5Y8X - chains A and B; structure by X-ray diffraction, 1.97 A resolution.

== Chain A ==
Protein: Gamma glutamyl transpeptidase
Source organism: Bacillus licheniformis
Notes: EC 2.3.2.2
Sequence (398 residues; numbered 1 to 398; the number before each row is that of its first residue):
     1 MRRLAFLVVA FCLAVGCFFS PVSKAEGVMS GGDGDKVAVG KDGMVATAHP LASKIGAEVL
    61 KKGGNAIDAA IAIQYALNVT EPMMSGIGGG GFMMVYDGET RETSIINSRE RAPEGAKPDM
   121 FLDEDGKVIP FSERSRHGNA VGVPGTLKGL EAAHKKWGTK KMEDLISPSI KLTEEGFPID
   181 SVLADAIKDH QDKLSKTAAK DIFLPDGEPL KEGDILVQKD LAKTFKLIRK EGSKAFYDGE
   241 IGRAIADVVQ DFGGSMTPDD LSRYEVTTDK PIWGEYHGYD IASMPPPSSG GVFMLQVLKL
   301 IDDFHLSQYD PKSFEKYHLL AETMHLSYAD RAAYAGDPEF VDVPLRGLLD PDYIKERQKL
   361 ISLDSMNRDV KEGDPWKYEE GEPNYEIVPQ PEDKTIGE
Not modelled in the structure: 1-34, 396-398
Metal / ion sites: Ca2+ near D125 (its only coordinating residue here)

== Chain B ==
Protein: Gamma glutamyl transpeptidase
Source organism: Bacillus licheniformis
Notes: EC 2.3.2.2
Sequence (187 residues; each row starts with the number of its first residue):
   399 TTHFTVTDQW GNVVSYTTTI EQLFGTGILV PGYGLFLNNE LTDFDAIPGG ANEVQPNKRP
   459 LSSMTPTIVF KDEKPVLTVG SPGGTTIIAS VFQTILNYFE YGMSLQDAIE EPRIYTNSLT
   519 SYRYESGMPE DVRRKLNDFG HKFGSNPVDI GNVQSIFIDR ENKTFMGVAD SSRNGTAVGV
   579 NNKTSAE
Not modelled in the structure: 581-585
Metal / ion sites: Ca2+ site 1 near E498 (its only coordinating residue here); Ca2+ site 2 near E523 (its only coordinating residue here)
Ligand contacts: O-diazoacetyl-L-serine (AZS): T399, T417, E419, E438, D441, S460, S461, M462, P480, G481, G482, I485

== Interface between chain A and chain B ==
Contacting residue pairs (381):
  D35(A) - T574(B)
  D35(A) - A575(B)  hydrogen bond (backbone-backbone)
  K36(A) - Q504(B)
  K36(A) - G565(B)
  K36(A) - V566(B)
  K36(A) - A567(B)  hydrogen bond (backbone-backbone)
  K36(A) - D568(B)  hydrogen bond (side chain-backbone)
  K36(A) - S569(B)
  K36(A) - R571(B)  hydrogen bond (side chain-backbone)
  K36(A) - N572(B)
  K36(A) - G573(B)  hydrogen bond (side chain-backbone)
  V37(A) - Q504(B)
  V37(A) - G565(B)
  A38(A) - F563(B)
  A38(A) - M564(B)
  A38(A) - G565(B)  hydrogen bond (backbone-backbone)
  A38(A) - A575(B)
  A38(A) - G577(B)
  V39(A) - T562(B)
  V39(A) - F563(B)
  V39(A) - G577(B)
  G40(A) - T562(B)
  G40(A) - F563(B)  hydrogen bond (backbone-backbone)
  G40(A) - V578(B)
  G40(A) - N579(B)
  K41(A) - F563(B)
  K41(A) - V578(B)  hydrogen bond (backbone-backbone)
  K41(A) - N579(B)  hydrogen bond (backbone-side chain)
  D42(A) - D406(B)
  D42(A) - Q407(B)  hydrogen bond (backbone-backbone)
  D42(A) - F563(B)
  D42(A) - V578(B)  hydrogen bond (backbone-backbone)
  D42(A) - N579(B)
  D42(A) - N580(B)  hydrogen bond (side chain-backbone)
  G43(A) - T405(B)
  G43(A) - F563(B)
  G43(A) - G577(B)
  G43(A) - V578(B)  hydrogen bond (backbone-backbone)
  M44(A) - V404(B)
  M44(A) - T405(B)  hydrogen bond (backbone-backbone)
  M44(A) - I554(B)
  M44(A) - F563(B)
  M44(A) - G565(B)
  M44(A) - V576(B)
  M44(A) - G577(B)
  V45(A) - T403(B)
  V45(A) - A575(B)
  V45(A) - V576(B)  hydrogen bond (backbone-backbone)
  A46(A) - F402(B)
  A46(A) - T403(B)  hydrogen bond (backbone-backbone)
  A46(A) - Q552(B)
  A46(A) - V566(B)
  A46(A) - T574(B)
  T47(A) - F402(B)
  T47(A) - Q552(B)
  T47(A) - G573(B)
  T47(A) - T574(B)  hydrogen bond (backbone-backbone)
  A48(A) - T400(B)
  A48(A) - N550(B)
  A48(A) - N572(B)
  A48(A) - G573(B)  hydrogen bond (backbone-backbone)
  H49(A) - G573(B)
  P50(A) - N572(B)
  P50(A) - T574(B)
  S53(A) - T574(B)  hydrogen bond (side chain-backbone)
  S53(A) - V576(B)
  A57(A) - V576(B)  hydrophobic
  A57(A) - V578(B)
  L60(A) - V404(B)  hydrophobic
  L60(A) - T405(B)
  G63(A) - W408(B)
  G64(A) - W408(B)
  N65(A) - D406(B)
  N65(A) - W408(B)
  A66(A) - V404(B)  hydrophobic
  A66(A) - D406(B)  hydrogen bond (backbone-side chain)
  A66(A) - N410(B)
  A66(A) - V412(B)
  A69(A) - V404(B)  hydrophobic
  A70(A) - F402(B)
  I73(A) - F402(B)  hydrophobic
  I73(A) - V404(B)  hydrophobic
  Q74(A) - Y414(B)  hydrogen bond
  Q74(A) - T416(B)  hydrogen bond
  L77(A) - T400(B)
  L77(A) - F402(B)  hydrophobic
  E81(A) - T400(B)  hydrogen bond
  E81(A) - R571(B)  salt bridge
  P82(A) - I418(B)
  P82(A) - F434(B)
  M83(A) - I418(B)
  M83(A) - Q420(B)
  M83(A) - L421(B)
  M83(A) - F422(B)  hydrogen bond (backbone-backbone)
  M84(A) - T399(B)  hydrogen bond (backbone-backbone)
  M84(A) - T400(B)
  M84(A) - T416(B)
  M84(A) - T417(B)
  M84(A) - I418(B)
  M84(A) - L421(B)  hydrophobic
  M84(A) - R571(B)
  S85(A) - T400(B)
  S85(A) - T416(B)
  S85(A) - T417(B)
  I87(A) - L433(B)  hydrophobic
  G88(A) - I418(B)
  G88(A) - L433(B)
  G88(A) - F434(B)
  G88(A) - N436(B)  hydrogen bond (backbone-side chain)
  G89(A) - T417(B)
  G89(A) - I418(B)
  G90(A) - T416(B)
  G90(A) - T417(B)  hydrogen bond (backbone-backbone)
  G91(A) - T415(B)
  G91(A) - T416(B)
  F92(A) - S413(B)
  F92(A) - Y414(B)
  F92(A) - T415(B)  hydrogen bond (backbone-backbone)
  F92(A) - S460(B)
  F92(A) - M462(B)  hydrophobic
  F92(A) - P464(B)
  M93(A) - V412(B)  hydrophobic
  M93(A) - S413(B)
  M93(A) - Y414(B)  hydrophobic
  M94(A) - V411(B)
  M94(A) - V412(B)
  M94(A) - S413(B)  hydrogen bond (backbone-backbone)
  M94(A) - P464(B)
  M94(A) - I466(B)  hydrophobic
  V95(A) - V411(B)
  Y96(A) - G409(B)
  Y96(A) - N410(B)
  Y96(A) - V411(B)  hydrogen bond (backbone-backbone)
  Y96(A) - F468(B)  hydrophobic
  Y96(A) - P473(B)  hydrophobic
  D97(A) - N410(B)
  G98(A) - W408(B)
  G98(A) - G409(B)
  G98(A) - N410(B)  hydrogen bond (backbone-side chain)
  T103(A) - F468(B)
  N107(A) - R457(B)
  R109(A) - E438(B)  salt bridge
  R109(A) - D441(B)  salt bridge
  R109(A) - R457(B)
  R109(A) - P458(B)  hydrogen bond (side chain-backbone)
  R109(A) - L459(B)  hydrogen bond (side chain-backbone)
  R109(A) - S460(B)
  R109(A) - M462(B)
  E110(A) - N436(B)  hydrogen bond
  E110(A) - E438(B)
  E110(A) - R457(B)
  E110(A) - P458(B)
  R111(A) - N455(B)  hydrogen bond (side chain-backbone)
  R111(A) - K456(B)
  R111(A) - R457(B)
  A112(A) - L439(B)
  A112(A) - Q453(B)
  A112(A) - N455(B)  hydrogen bond (backbone-backbone)
  A112(A) - K456(B)  hydrogen bond (backbone-backbone)
  P113(A) - L439(B)
  P113(A) - P454(B)
  E114(A) - P454(B)
  A116(A) - P454(B)
  K117(A) - V452(B)
  P118(A) - P446(B)
  P118(A) - V452(B)
  P118(A) - Q453(B)
  M120(A) - V452(B)  hydrophobic
  F121(A) - L439(B)
  F121(A) - A444(B)  hydrophobic
  F121(A) - V452(B)  hydrophobic
  L122(A) - A444(B)
  L122(A) - P446(B)
  V128(A) - A444(B)  hydrophobic
  V128(A) - I445(B)  hydrophobic
  F131(A) - E419(B)
  F131(A) - Q420(B)
  F131(A) - T440(B)
  R134(A) - T440(B)
  S135(A) - T424(B)
  S135(A) - N437(B)
  S135(A) - T440(B)
  R136(A) - T424(B)
  H137(A) - T424(B)
  N139(A) - L439(B)
  A140(A) - T424(B)
  A140(A) - N436(B)
  A140(A) - N437(B)
  A140(A) - E438(B)  hydrogen bond (backbone-backbone)
  A140(A) - L439(B)  hydrogen bond (backbone-backbone)
  A140(A) - T440(B)
  V141(A) - T424(B)
  V141(A) - N436(B)
  V141(A) - L439(B)
  G142(A) - N436(B)  hydrogen bond (backbone-side chain)
  G142(A) - L439(B)
  T146(A) - T416(B)
  L150(A) - Y414(B)
  D180(A) - N572(B)  hydrogen bond
  S181(A) - N572(B)  hydrogen bond
  V182(A) - N572(B)
  A186(A) - L421(B)  hydrophobic
  A186(A) - F422(B)
  I187(A) - F422(B)  hydrophobic
  H190(A) - L421(B)
  H190(A) - F422(B)
  K193(A) - Q420(B)
  K193(A) - L421(B)  hydrogen bond (side chain-backbone)
  K193(A) - G423(B)  hydrogen bond (side chain-backbone)
  K193(A) - T424(B)
  K193(A) - G425(B)
  L194(A) - F422(B)  hydrophobic
  L194(A) - F434(B)  hydrophobic
  T197(A) - G425(B)  hydrogen bond (side chain-backbone)
  T197(A) - I426(B)
  T197(A) - L427(B)
  A198(A) - L427(B)
  A199(A) - G425(B)
  A199(A) - L427(B)
  A199(A) - F434(B)  hydrophobic
  F203(A) - F434(B)  hydrophobic
  D220(A) - G430(B)  hydrogen bond (side chain-backbone)
  D220(A) - Y431(B)
  D220(A) - G432(B)
  L221(A) - Y431(B)
  L221(A) - G432(B)
  K223(A) - G430(B)  hydrogen bond (side chain-backbone)
  T224(A) - Y431(B)  hydrogen bond (side chain-backbone)
  E240(A) - Y431(B)  hydrogen bond
  A244(A) - V428(B)  hydrophobic
  A244(A) - Y431(B)  hydrophobic
  I245(A) - V428(B)  hydrophobic
  V248(A) - I426(B)  hydrophobic
  V248(A) - P429(B)
  V248(A) - L435(B)  hydrophobic
  V249(A) - L435(B)  hydrophobic
  F252(A) - I426(B)  hydrophobic
  R263(A) - N455(B)
  T267(A) - R457(B)  hydrogen bond
  W273(A) - F468(B)  hydrophobic
  Y276(A) - L494(B)
  Y276(A) - E498(B)
  H277(A) - F497(B)
  H277(A) - E498(B)  salt bridge
  G278(A) - K469(B)  hydrogen bond (backbone-side chain)
  Y279(A) - V467(B)  hydrophobic
  Y279(A) - F468(B)
  Y279(A) - K469(B)
  Y279(A) - F497(B)  hydrophobic
  D280(A) - V467(B)
  D280(A) - F468(B)  hydrogen bond (backbone-backbone)
  I281(A) - T465(B)
  I281(A) - I466(B)
  A282(A) - T465(B)
  A282(A) - I466(B)  hydrogen bond (backbone-backbone)
  A282(A) - F468(B)  hydrophobic
  S283(A) - T463(B)
  S283(A) - P464(B)  hydrogen bond (side chain-backbone)
  S283(A) - T465(B)  hydrogen bond
  M284(A) - M462(B)
  M284(A) - P464(B)
  P287(A) - R457(B)
  P287(A) - P458(B)
  P287(A) - L459(B)
  P287(A) - S460(B)  hydrogen bond (backbone-backbone)
  S288(A) - L459(B)
  S288(A) - S460(B)  hydrogen bond (side chain-backbone)
  S288(A) - S461(B)
  S288(A) - M462(B)  hydrogen bond (side chain-backbone)
  S289(A) - L459(B)
  S289(A) - S460(B)  hydrogen bond (side chain-backbone)
  S289(A) - S461(B)  hydrogen bond
  S289(A) - I486(B)
  G290(A) - S461(B)
  G290(A) - M462(B)
  G290(A) - T463(B)
  G290(A) - I486(B)
  F293(A) - I486(B)
  M294(A) - T463(B)
  M294(A) - T465(B)
  M294(A) - I486(B)
  M294(A) - V489(B)  hydrophobic
  M294(A) - F490(B)  hydrophobic
  V297(A) - F490(B)  hydrophobic
  L298(A) - F490(B)
  L298(A) - I493(B)  hydrophobic
  I301(A) - L494(B)  hydrophobic
  H305(A) - E498(B)
  L306(A) - E498(B)  hydrogen bond (backbone-side chain)
  L306(A) - Y499(B)  hydrogen bond (backbone-side chain)
  S307(A) - E498(B)  hydrogen bond
  S307(A) - Y499(B)
  Y309(A) - Y499(B)  hydrogen bond (backbone-side chain)
  D310(A) - Y499(B)
  P311(A) - Y499(B)
  P311(A) - M501(B)  hydrophobic
  P311(A) - E509(B)
  K312(A) - E509(B)  salt bridge
  K312(A) - G525(B)
  K312(A) - P527(B)
  K312(A) - V530(B)
  S313(A) - V530(B)
  F314(A) - V530(B)
  F314(A) - K533(B)
  F314(A) - L534(B)
  F314(A) - F537(B)  hydrophobic
  K316(A) - Y499(B)
  Y317(A) - I512(B)
  Y317(A) - M526(B)
  Y317(A) - V530(B)  hydrophobic
  Y317(A) - L534(B)  hydrophobic
  H318(A) - L534(B)
  H318(A) - F537(B)
  H318(A) - H539(B)  hydrogen bond
  L320(A) - F490(B)  hydrophobic
  L320(A) - Q491(B)
  L320(A) - I512(B)  hydrophobic
  A321(A) - T514(B)
  A321(A) - H539(B)
  E322(A) - H539(B)
  M324(A) - A487(B)  hydrophobic
  M324(A) - F490(B)  hydrophobic
  M324(A) - I512(B)
  M324(A) - Y513(B)  hydrophobic
  M324(A) - T514(B)
  H325(A) - T514(B)  hydrogen bond
  H325(A) - S516(B)  hydrogen bond (side chain-backbone)
  H325(A) - L517(B)
  H325(A) - Y520(B)
  Y328(A) - T483(B)  hydrogen bond (side chain-backbone)
  Y328(A) - I486(B)
  Y328(A) - A487(B)
  Y328(A) - Y513(B)
  Y328(A) - T514(B)
  Y328(A) - N515(B)
  R331(A) - L459(B)
  R331(A) - S461(B)  hydrogen bond
  R331(A) - T483(B)
  A335(A) - A449(B)
  A335(A) - N450(B)
  A335(A) - L459(B)
  G336(A) - A449(B)
  G336(A) - L459(B)
  D337(A) - K456(B)
  D337(A) - R457(B)  salt bridge
  E339(A) - R457(B)  salt bridge
  F340(A) - P454(B)
  F340(A) - N455(B)
  F340(A) - K456(B)
  V341(A) - A449(B)
  L363(A) - F537(B)
  D364(A) - F537(B)
  S365(A) - F537(B)
  M366(A) - L517(B)  hydrophobic
  M366(A) - F537(B)
  M366(A) - G538(B)
  M366(A) - H539(B)
  N367(A) - L517(B)
  R368(A) - L517(B)
  V370(A) - L517(B)  hydrophobic
  Y385(A) - G447(B)
  Y385(A) - G448(B)
  Y385(A) - A449(B)
  E386(A) - G447(B)  hydrogen bond (backbone-backbone)
  E386(A) - G448(B)
  V388(A) - I445(B)  hydrophobic
  V388(A) - P446(B)
  V388(A) - G447(B)
  V388(A) - G448(B)
  P389(A) - I445(B)
  Q390(A) - D443(B)
  Q390(A) - A444(B)  hydrogen bond (side chain-backbone)
  Q390(A) - I445(B)  hydrogen bond (side chain-backbone)
  E392(A) - N515(B)
  E392(A) - S516(B)  hydrogen bond
  E392(A) - T518(B)  hydrogen bond
  E392(A) - S519(B)
  K394(A) - T440(B)  hydrogen bond (side chain-backbone)
  K394(A) - D441(B)  hydrogen bond (side chain-backbone)
  K394(A) - F442(B)  hydrogen bond (side chain-backbone)
  T395(A) - Q420(B)  hydrogen bond
Interface residues without a listed pair, chain A (170 interface residues in all): K61, I67, G86, E99, P144, L183, I202, Q218, L227, F236, I241, G291, A333, Y334, P338, P391
Interface residues without a listed pair, chain B (130 interface residues in all): E471, V474, T484, P510, R521, S553, K561

== Summary ==
Chain A and chain B form an interface of 170 and 130 residues respectively, with 78 hydrogen bonds and 7 salt
bridges. Polar contacts include E81(A)-R571(B), R109(A)-E438(B) and R109(A)-D441(B). Chain B binds
O-diazoacetyl-L-serine.
Here chain A is Gamma glutamyl transpeptidase and chain B is Gamma glutamyl transpeptidase, both from Bacillus
licheniformis. Entry 5Y8X (Crystal structure of Bacillus licheniformis Gamma glutamyl transpeptidase with
Azaserine) was determined by X-ray diffraction.
